PDB entry 5YIB | X-ray diffraction, 2.15 A resolution | chain A

Chain A:
Molecule: Plasmepsin II
Organism: Plasmodium falciparum
Notes: EC 3.4.23.39
UniProtKB: Q8I6V3 (Q8I6V3_PLAF7); residues 4-331 here correspond to UniProt positions 126-453 (UniProt number = residue number + 122)
Chain sequence (328 residues; row label = number of the first residue in the row):
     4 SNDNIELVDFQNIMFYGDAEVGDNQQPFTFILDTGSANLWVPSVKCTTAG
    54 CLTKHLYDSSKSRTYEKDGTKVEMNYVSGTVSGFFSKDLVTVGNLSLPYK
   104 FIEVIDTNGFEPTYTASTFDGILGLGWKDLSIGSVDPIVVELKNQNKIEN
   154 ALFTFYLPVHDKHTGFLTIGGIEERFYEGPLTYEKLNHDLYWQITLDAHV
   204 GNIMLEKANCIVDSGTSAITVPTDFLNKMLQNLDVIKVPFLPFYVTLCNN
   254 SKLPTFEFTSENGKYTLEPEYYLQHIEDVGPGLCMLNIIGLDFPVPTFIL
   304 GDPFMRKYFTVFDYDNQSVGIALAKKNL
Disulfides: C49-C54, C251-C287
Ligand contacts:
  - 8VC ((4R)-3-[(2S,3S)-3-[2-[4-[2-(dimethylamino)ethyl-methyl-amino]-2,6-dimethyl-phenoxy]ethanoylamino]-2-oxidanyl-4-phenyl-butanoyl]-5,5-dimethyl-N-[(1S,2R)-2-oxidanyl-2,3-dihydro-1H-inden-1-yl]-1,3-thiazolidine-4-carboxamide): I34, D36, G38, S39, M77, N78, Y79, V80, S81, F113, I125, D132, L133, S134, I135, D216, G218, T219, S220, A221, T223, I292, L294, F296, I302
  - CPS (3-[(3-cholamidopropyl)dimethylammonio]-1-propanesulfonate): V80, S81, P115, T116, L244, P245, F246, I292, L294
Curated features (UniProtKB/Swiss-Prot):
  - active site: D36, D216
Reported in the primary citation:
  - binding site for 8VC: I34, D36, Y79, V80, S81, F113, I125, D132, L133, S134, I135, D216, G218, T219, S220, T223, I292, L294, F296, I302

In short:
Chain A binds compound 8VC and compound CPS. UniProt lists active-site residues D36 and D216. The paper
reports a binding site for 8VC at I34, D36 and Y79 among others.
Chain A is Plasmepsin II (Plasmodium falciparum); the structure, Crystal Structure of KNI-10743 bound
Plasmepsin II (PMII) from Plasmodium falciparum, was determined by X-ray diffraction, deposited together with
5YIA, 5YIC, 5YID and 5YIE.
